Entry 4YLP (X-ray diffraction, 5.50 A resolution (low resolution: residue-level contacts below are approximate; hydrogen-bond / salt-bridge calls are withheld)); this record covers chains A and B of the 9 polymer chains in the assembly.

Chain A (and B):
Molecule: DNA-directed RNA polymerase subunit alpha
Source organism: Escherichia coli
Notes: EC 2.7.7.6; fragment: N-terminal domain; chain B of this document is another copy of the same molecule, construct and numbering; everything in this record applies to it too
UniProt: A7ZSI4 (RPOA_ECO24); residues 1-235 here = UniProt positions 1-235
Sequence (242 residues; numbered -6 to 235; the number before each row is that of its first residue; numbers below 1 keep their minus sign (Ala-6 is residue -6)):
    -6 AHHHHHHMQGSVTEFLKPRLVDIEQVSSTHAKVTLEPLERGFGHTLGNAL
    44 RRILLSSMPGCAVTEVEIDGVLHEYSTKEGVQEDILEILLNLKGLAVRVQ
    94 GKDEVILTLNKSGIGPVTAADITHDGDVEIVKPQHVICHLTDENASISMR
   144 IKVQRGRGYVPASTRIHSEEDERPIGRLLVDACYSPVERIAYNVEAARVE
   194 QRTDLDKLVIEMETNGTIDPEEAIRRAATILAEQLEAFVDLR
Disordered / not traced: -6 to 5 (chain B: -6 to 5, 234-235)
Construct notes: expression tag (-6 to 0)

Interface between chain A and chain B:
Pairs across the interface - 49 pairs, chain A then chain B:
  Thr6(A) with Arg148(B)
  Phe8(A) with Pro52(B)
  Leu9(A) with Gln227(B)
  Lys10(A) with Glu226(B)
  Pro11(A) with Gln227(B); Ala230(B); Phe231(B)
  Arg12(A) with Phe231(B)
  Leu13(A) with Phe231(B)
  Leu28(A) with Phe231(B)
  Arg33(A) with Ser49(B); Ser50(B)
  Gly34(A) with Arg45(B)
  Phe35(A) with Ile46(B); Ser50(B)
  His37(A) with Arg45(B)
  Thr38(A) with Ala42(B); Arg45(B); Ile46(B)
  Ala42(A) with Thr38(B)
  Arg45(A) with Gly34(B); His37(B); Thr38(B)
  Ile46(A) with Phe35(B); Thr38(B)
  Ser49(A) with Arg33(B); Phe35(B)
  Ser50(A) with Phe35(B)
  Pro52(A) with Thr6(B)
  Arg150(A) with Thr6(B); Glu7(B); Phe8(B); Glu32(B)
  Gly151(A) with Arg33(B)
  Arg218(A) with Phe231(B); Asp233(B)
  Ala221(A) with Phe231(B)
  Glu226(A) with Lys10(B)
  Gln227(A) with Leu9(B); Pro11(B)
  Leu228(A) with Leu224(B); Leu228(B)
  Ala230(A) with Pro11(B)
  Val232(A) with Arg218(B); Ala221(B)
  Leu234(A) with Arg12(B); Leu13(B)
  Arg235(A) with Glu214(B); Arg218(B)
Also at the interface, not in a pair above, chain A (37 interface residues in all): Leu31, Tyr152, Thr222, Ile223, Leu224, Ala225, Phe231
Also at the interface, not in a pair above, chain B (35 interface residues in all): Ile217, Thr222, Ile223, Val232

Summary:
37 residues of chain A and 35 residues of chain B are in contact.
Both chains are DNA-directed RNA polymerase subunit alpha (Escherichia coli). Entry 4YLP (E. coli
Transcription Initiation Complex - 16-bp spacer and 5-nt RNA) was determined by X-ray diffraction, deposited
together with 4YLN and 4YLO.
